PDB entry 7RDV | X-ray diffraction, 2.90 A resolution | chains B and H of the 3 polymer chains in the assembly

# Chain B
Protein: H-2 class II histocompatibility antigen, A-D beta chain
Organism: Mus musculus
UniProtKB: P01921 (HB2D_MOUSE); the construct lacks a stretch of the UniProt sequence, so the offset changes along the chain: 4-94 = UniProt 31-121; 95-188 = UniProt 123-216
Sequence (186 residues; row label = number of the first residue in the row):
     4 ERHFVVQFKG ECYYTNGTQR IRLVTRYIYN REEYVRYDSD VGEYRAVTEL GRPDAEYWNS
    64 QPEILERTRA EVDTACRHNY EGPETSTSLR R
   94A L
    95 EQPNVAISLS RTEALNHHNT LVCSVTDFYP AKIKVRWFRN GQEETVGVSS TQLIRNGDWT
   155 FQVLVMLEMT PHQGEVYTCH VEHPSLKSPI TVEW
Not modelled in the structure: 105-113, 132-137
Swiss-Prot annotation at these positions:
  - glycosylation: Asn19 (N-linked (GlcNAc...) asparagine)
Disulfide bonds: Cys15-Cys79, Cys117-Cys173

# Chain H
Protein: Aggrecan core peptide
Organism: Homo sapiens
Sequence (12 residues; numbered 91 to 102; the number before each row is that of its first residue):
    91 EGRVRVNSAY QS

# How chain B and chain H interact
Pairs across the interface (27; chain B residue first):
  Phe11(B) - Val94(H)  hydrophobic
  Phe11(B) - Arg95(H)
  Phe11(B) - Val96(H)  hydrophobic
  Gly13(B) - Val94(H)
  Tyr30(B) - Arg95(H)
  Tyr30(B) - Val96(H)
  Tyr30(B) - Asn97(H)  hydrogen bond (side chain-backbone)
  Tyr47(B) - Asn97(H)  hydrogen bond
  Pro56(B) - Tyr100(H)
  Asp57(B) - Ala99(H)
  Asp57(B) - Tyr100(H)  hydrogen bond (side chain-backbone)
  Tyr60(B) - Tyr100(H)  hydrophobic
  Trp61(B) - Asn97(H)
  Trp61(B) - Ser98(H)  hydrogen bond (side chain-backbone)
  Trp61(B) - Ala99(H)  hydrophobic
  Ile67(B) - Asn97(H)
  Arg70(B) - Arg95(H)
  Arg70(B) - Asn97(H)  hydrogen bond
  Glu74(B) - Arg93(H)
  Glu74(B) - Val94(H)
  Glu74(B) - Arg95(H)  hydrogen bond (side chain-backbone)
  Ala78(B) - Arg93(H)
  Ala78(B) - Val94(H)  hydrophobic
  His81(B) - Gly92(H)
  Asn82(B) - Glu91(H)
  Asn82(B) - Gly92(H)  hydrogen bond (side chain-backbone)
  Pro86(B) - Glu91(H)
Interface residues without a listed pair, chain B (19 interface residues in all): Leu26, Thr71, Thr77, Glu87

# Overview
The interface between chain B and chain H involves 19 residues on one side and 10 on the other; the contacts
include 7 hydrogen bonds. Polar pairs include Tyr30(B)-Asn97(H), Tyr47(B)-Asn97(H) and Asp57(B)-Tyr100(H).
Chain B is H-2 class II histocompatibility antigen, A-D beta chain (Mus musculus) and chain H is Aggrecan core
peptide (Homo sapiens); the structure, TFH TCR bound to MHC Class II IAd presenting aggrecan epitope, was
determined by X-ray diffraction.
